7NJP - chains B and b of the 20 polymer chains in the assembly; structure by electron microscopy, 2.84 A resolution.

Chain B:
Name: ATP synthase subunit alpha
Source organism: Mycolicibacterium smegmatis (strain ATCC 700084 / mc(2)155)
Notes: EC 7.1.2.2
UniProt: A0R202 (ATPA_MYCS2); residues 1-548 here = UniProt positions 1-548
Amino-acid sequence (548 residues; each row starts with the number of its first residue):
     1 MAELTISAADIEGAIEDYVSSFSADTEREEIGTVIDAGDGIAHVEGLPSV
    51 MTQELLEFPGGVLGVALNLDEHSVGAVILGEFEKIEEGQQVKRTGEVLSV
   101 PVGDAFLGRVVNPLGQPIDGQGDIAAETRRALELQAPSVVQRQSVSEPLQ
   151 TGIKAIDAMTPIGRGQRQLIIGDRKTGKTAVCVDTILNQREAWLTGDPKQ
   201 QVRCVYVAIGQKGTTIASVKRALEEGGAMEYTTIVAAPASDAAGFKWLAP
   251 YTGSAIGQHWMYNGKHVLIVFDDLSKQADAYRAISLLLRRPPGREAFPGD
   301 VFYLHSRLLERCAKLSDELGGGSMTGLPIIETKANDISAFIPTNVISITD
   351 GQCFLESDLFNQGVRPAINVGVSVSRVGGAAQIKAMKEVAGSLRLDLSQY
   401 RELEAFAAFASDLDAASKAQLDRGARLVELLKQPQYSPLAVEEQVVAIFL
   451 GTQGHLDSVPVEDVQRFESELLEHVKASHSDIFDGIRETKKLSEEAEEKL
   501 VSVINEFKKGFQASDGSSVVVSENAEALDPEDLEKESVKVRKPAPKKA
Disordered / not traced: 1-4, 407-413, 522-548
Curated features (UniProtKB/Swiss-Prot):
  - binding site (ATP): G172 to T179
  - site: S373 (Required for activity)
Bound ions: Mg2+: T179 (together with ATP)
Ligand contacts:
  - ATP (adenosine-5'-triphosphate), molecule 1: D173, R174, K175, T176, G177, K178, T179, A180, Q211, F360, R365, P366, Q433, P434, Q435
  - ATP, molecule 2: I346, S347, V374, R376

Chain b:
Name: ATP synthase subunit b
Source organism: Mycolicibacterium smegmatis (strain ATCC 700084 / mc(2)155)
Notes: engineered mutation(s): C-ter 10His tag
UniProt: A0R204 (ATPF_MYCS2); numbering as in UniProt (aligned over 1-170)
Amino-acid sequence (180 residues; numbered 1 to 180; the number before each row is that of its first residue):
     1 MGEFSATILAASQAAEEGGGGSNFLIPNGTFFAVLIIFLIVLGVISKWVV
    51 PPISKVLAEREAMLAKTAADNRKSAEQVAAAQADYEKEMAEARAQASALR
   101 DEARAAGRSVVDEKRAQASGEVAQTLTQADQQLSAQGDQVRSGLESSVDG
   151 LSAKLASRILGVDVNSGGTQHHHHHHHHHH
Disordered / not traced: 1-21, 167-180
Construct notes: expression tag (171-180)

How chain B and chain b interact:
Contacting residue pairs (24):
  T5(B) - Q132(b)
  T5(B) - Q136(b)
  I6(B) - Q136(b)  hydrogen bond (backbone-side chain)
  I6(B) - V140(b)
  A8(B) - V140(b)  hydrophobic
  A8(B) - L144(b)  hydrophobic
  E12(B) - L144(b)
  E12(B) - S147(b)
  I15(B) - L151(b)  hydrophobic
  E16(B) - L151(b)
  V19(B) - K154(b)
  V19(B) - L155(b)
  V19(B) - R158(b)  hydrogen bond (backbone-side chain)
  S20(B) - R158(b)  hydrogen bond (backbone-side chain)
  S21(B) - R158(b)
  F22(B) - R158(b)  hydrogen bond (backbone-side chain)
  F22(B) - I159(b)  hydrophobic
  S23(B) - R158(b)
  K509(B) - R93(b)  hydrogen bond (backbone-side chain)
  G510(B) - R93(b)
  G510(B) - R100(b)  hydrogen bond (backbone-side chain)
  Q512(B) - A94(b)
  Q512(B) - S97(b)  hydrogen bond
  V520(B) - R93(b)
Also at the interface, not in a pair above, chain B (18 interface residues in all): I11, E470, F511
Also at the interface, not in a pair above, chain b (16 interface residues in all): R104, L133

In short:
18 residues of chain B and 16 residues of chain b are in contact; the contacts include 7 hydrogen bonds. Among
the polar pairs are I6(B)-Q136(b), V19(B)-R158(b) and S20(B)-R158(b). Bound to chain B: ATP. Curated
annotation (UniProt) lists 8 ATP-binding residues on chain B.
Here chain B is ATP synthase subunit alpha and chain b is ATP synthase subunit b, both from Mycolicibacterium
smegmatis (strain ATCC 700084 / mc(2)155). Entry 7NJP (Mycobacterium smegmatis ATP synthase state 2) was
determined by electron microscopy (same publication as 7NJK, 7NJL, 7NJM, 7NJN, 7NJO, 7NJQ and 20 further
entries).
